PDB entry 8JF5 | X-ray diffraction, 3.20 A resolution | chains A and B

== Chain A ==
Molecule: Lysine-specific histone demethylase 1A
Source organism: Homo sapiens
Notes: EC 1.14.99.66
UniProtKB: O60341 (KDM1A_HUMAN); numbering as in UniProt (aligned over 172-833)
Sequence (663 residues; each row starts with the number of its first residue):
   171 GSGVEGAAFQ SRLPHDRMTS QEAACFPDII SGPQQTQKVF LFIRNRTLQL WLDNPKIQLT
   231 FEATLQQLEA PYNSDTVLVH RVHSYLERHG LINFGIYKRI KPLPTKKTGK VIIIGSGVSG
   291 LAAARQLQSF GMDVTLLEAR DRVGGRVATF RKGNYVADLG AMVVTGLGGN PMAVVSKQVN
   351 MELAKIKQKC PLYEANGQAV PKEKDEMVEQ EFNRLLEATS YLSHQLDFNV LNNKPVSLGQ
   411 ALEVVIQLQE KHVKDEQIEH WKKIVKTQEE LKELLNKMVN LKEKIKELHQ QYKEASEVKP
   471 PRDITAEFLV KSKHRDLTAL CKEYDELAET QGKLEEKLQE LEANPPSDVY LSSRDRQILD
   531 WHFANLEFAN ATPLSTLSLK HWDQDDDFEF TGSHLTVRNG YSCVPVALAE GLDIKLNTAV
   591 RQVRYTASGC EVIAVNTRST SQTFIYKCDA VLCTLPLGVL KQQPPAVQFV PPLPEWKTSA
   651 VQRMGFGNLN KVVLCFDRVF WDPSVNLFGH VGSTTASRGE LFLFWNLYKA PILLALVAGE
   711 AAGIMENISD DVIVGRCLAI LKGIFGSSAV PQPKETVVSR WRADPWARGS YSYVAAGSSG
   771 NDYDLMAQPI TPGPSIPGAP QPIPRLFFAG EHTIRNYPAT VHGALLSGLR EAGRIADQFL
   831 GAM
Unresolved in the structure: 171
Differences from the reference sequence: expression tag (171)
Residues lining bound ligands:
  - FAD (flavin-adenine dinucleotide): I284, G285, S286, G287, V288, S289, G290, L307, E308, A309, R310, G314, G315, R316, V317, L329, G330, A331, M332, V333, T588, A589, V590, T624, L625, P626, V629, V637, L659, K661, W751, W756, S760, Y761, G800, E801, A809, T810, V811, A814
  - UEU (4-[5-[(3R)-3-azanylpyrrolidin-1-yl]carbonyl-2-[2-fluoranyl-4-(2-methyl-2-oxidanyl-propyl)phenyl]phenyl]-2-fluoranyl-benzenecarbonitrile): M332, V333, T335, N535, F538, A539, N540, D555, H564, L659, K661, L677, L693, W695, Y761, P808, A809, T810

== Chain B ==
Molecule: REST corepressor 1
Source organism: Homo sapiens
UniProtKB: Q9UKL0 (RCOR1_HUMAN); residues 308-440 here correspond to UniProt positions 311-443 (UniProt number = residue number + 3)
Sequence (135 residues; numbered 306 to 440; the number before each row is that of its first residue):
   306 MGRKPPKGMF LSQEDVEAVS ANATAATTVL RQLDMELVSV KRQIQNIKQT NSALKEKLDG
   366 GIEPYRLPEV IQKCNARWTT EEQLLAVQAI RKYGRDFQAI SDVIGNKSVV QVKNFFVNYR
   426 RRFNIDEVLQ EWEAE
Unresolved in the structure: 306-308
Differences from the reference sequence: initiating methionine (306); expression tag (307)

== How chain A and chain B interact ==
Residue-residue contacts - 77 pairs, chain A then chain B:
  E381(A) - M314(B)
  R384(A) - P311(B)
  R384(A) - M314(B)
  E387(A) - P311(B)
  A388(A) - M314(B)  hydrophobic
  Y391(A) - K309(B)
  Y391(A) - P310(B)
  Y391(A) - L316(B)  hydrophobic
  Q395(A) - K309(B)
  V415(A) - L316(B)  hydrophobic
  Q417(A) - V324(B)
  Q417(A) - A331(B)
  L418(A) - F315(B)
  L418(A) - D320(B)
  L418(A) - V321(B)  hydrophobic
  L418(A) - V324(B)  hydrophobic
  Q419(A) - G313(B)  hydrogen bond (side chain-backbone)
  Q419(A) - M314(B)
  Q419(A) - F315(B)  hydrogen bond (side chain-backbone)
  K421(A) - D320(B)
  H422(A) - F315(B)
  K424(A) - L335(B)
  K424(A) - L338(B)
  K424(A) - D339(B)  salt bridge
  D425(A) - L338(B)
  Q427(A) - L342(B)
  I428(A) - L338(B)
  I428(A) - E341(B)
  I428(A) - L342(B)
  W431(A) - V345(B)  hydrophobic
  W431(A) - K346(B)
  I434(A) - I349(B)  hydrophobic
  V435(A) - I349(B)  hydrophobic
  Q438(A) - I349(B)
  Q438(A) - I352(B)
  Q438(A) - K353(B)
  Q438(A) - N356(B)  hydrogen bond
  E439(A) - Q348(B)  hydrogen bond
  E439(A) - I352(B)
  L441(A) - N356(B)
  K442(A) - I352(B)
  K442(A) - T355(B)
  K442(A) - N356(B)
  L445(A) - N356(B)
  L445(A) - L359(B)  hydrophobic
  L445(A) - K360(B)
  N446(A) - L359(B)
  M448(A) - L363(B)  hydrophobic
  V449(A) - K362(B)
  V449(A) - L363(B)  hydrophobic
  K452(A) - K362(B)  hydrogen bond (side chain-backbone)
  K452(A) - G366(B)
  K452(A) - I367(B)
  I455(A) - I367(B)  hydrophobic
  I455(A) - Y370(B)  hydrophobic
  K456(A) - Y370(B)
  I474(A) - L389(B)  hydrophobic
  I474(A) - L390(B)  hydrophobic
  I474(A) - Q393(B)  hydrogen bond (backbone-side chain)
  T475(A) - Q393(B)
  F478(A) - Q393(B)
  F478(A) - A394(B)  hydrophobic
  K481(A) - L390(B)
  K481(A) - V408(B)
  S482(A) - Y398(B)
  S482(A) - V408(B)
  H484(A) - L372(B)
  R485(A) - Y398(B)
  R485(A) - A404(B)
  D486(A) - Y398(B)  hydrogen bond
  L487(A) - Y370(B)
  C491(A) - I367(B)  hydrophobic
  Y494(A) - L363(B)
  Y494(A) - G366(B)
  Y494(A) - I367(B)  hydrophobic
  D495(A) - R371(B)  salt bridge
  Y520(A) - M314(B)
Interface residues without a listed pair, chain A (50 interface residues in all): L385, L392, F398, V414, K432, H459, T488
Interface residues without a listed pair, chain B (51 interface residues in all): S325, V334, D364, G365, P369, E374, E386, K397, D401, D407, I409

== Summary ==
50 residues of chain A and 51 residues of chain B are in contact; the contacts include 7 hydrogen bonds and 2
salt bridges. Among the polar pairs are K424(A)-D339(B), D495(A)-R371(B) and Q419(A)-G313(B). Bound to chain
A: flavin-adenine dinucleotide and compound UEU.
Chain A is Lysine-specific histone demethylase 1A and chain B is REST corepressor 1, both from Homo sapiens;
the structure, Crystal structure of Lysine Specific Demethylase 1 (LSD1) with TAS1440, was determined by X-ray
diffraction.
